PDB entry 8TMQ | electron microscopy, 3.10 A resolution | chains H and A of the 7 polymer chains in the assembly

== Chain H ==
Protein: sAB C18 Heavy Chain
Organism: Homo sapiens
Amino-acid sequence (237 residues; row label = number of the first residue in the row):
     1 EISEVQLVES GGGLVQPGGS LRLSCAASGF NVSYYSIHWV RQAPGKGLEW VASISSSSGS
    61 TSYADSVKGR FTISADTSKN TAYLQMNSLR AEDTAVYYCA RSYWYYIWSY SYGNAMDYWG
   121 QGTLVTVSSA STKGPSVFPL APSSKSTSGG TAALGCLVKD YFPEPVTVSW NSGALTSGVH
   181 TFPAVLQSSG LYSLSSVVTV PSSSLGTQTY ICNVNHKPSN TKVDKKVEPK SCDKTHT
Not modelled in the structure: 1, 130-237
Cystine bridges: Cys25-Cys99

== Chain A ==
Protein: Cobalt/magnesium transport protein CorA
Organism: Thermotoga maritima
Reference sequence: Q9WZ31 (CORA_THEMA); numbering as in UniProt (aligned over 1-351)
Amino-acid sequence (373 residues; numbered -21 to 351; the number before each row is that of its first residue; numbers below 1 keep their minus sign (Met-21 is residue -21)):
   -21 MGSSHHHHHH SSGRENLYFQ GHMEEKRLSA KKGLPPGTLV YTGKYREDFE IEVMNYSIEE
    39 FREFKTTDVE SVLPFRDSST PTWINITGIH RTDVVQRVGE FFGIHPLVLE DILNVHQRPK
    99 VEFFENYVFI VLKMFTYDKN LHELESEQVS LILTKNCVLM FQEKIGDVFD PVRERIRYNR
   159 GIIRKKRADY LLYSLIDALV DDYFVLLEKI DDEIDVLEEE VLERPEKETV QRTHQLKRNL
   219 VELRKTIWPL REVLSSLYRD VPPLIEKETV PYFRDVYDHT IQIADTVETF RDIVSGLLDV
   279 YLSSVSNKTN EVMKVLTIIA TIFMPLTFIA GIYGMNFEYM PELRWKWGYP VVLAVMGVIA
   339 VIMVVYFKKK KWL
Not modelled in the structure: -21 to 16
Construct notes: initiating methionine (-21); expression tag (-20 to 0)
Swiss-Prot annotation at these positions:
  - motif: Gly312 to Asn314 (Probable selectivity filter)
  - site: Asn288 (Essential for ion permeation), Leu294 (Important for closing the ion permeation pathway in the closed state), Thr295 (Threonine that confers selectivity for Co(2+) transport)
  - mutagenesis: Asp89 (D89F/K: Decreases ion transport), Asp253 (D253K: Increases protein stability. Decreases ion transport), Leu280 (L280A: Decreases ion transport), Asn288 (N288L: Abolishes Co(2+) uptake), Met291 (M291A: No effect on ion transport), Leu294 (L294A/V: Increases ion transport by suppression of an obstruction in the transmembrane ion permeation pathway), Thr295 (T295L: Strongly reduces Co(2+) uptake. Abolishes Co(2+) uptake; when associated with L-299; T295M: Strongly reduces Co(2+) uptake ...), Thr299 (T299L: Reduces Co(2+) uptake. Abolishes Co(2+) uptake; when associated with L-295; T299M: No effect on Co(2+) uptake; T299S: Abolishes Co(2+) uptake), Pro303 (P303A/G/I: Increases ion transport by suppression of a kink in the transmembrane ion permeation pathway), Thr305 (T305L: Abolishes Co(2+) uptake), Ile310 (I310A: Increases ion transport), Tyr311 (Y311A: Abolishes pentamerization. Abolishes ion transport; Y311F: No effect on pentamerization. No effect on ion transport), 7 further mutagenesis entries in UniProt

== Interface between chain H and chain A ==
Pairs across the interface (14; chain H residue first):
  Trp108(H) with Asp189(A), hydrogen bond; Thr267(A); Phe268(A); Ile271(A), hydrophobic
  Ser109(H) with Gln260(A), hydrogen bond (backbone-side chain); Asp263(A), hydrogen bond; Thr264(A)
  Tyr110(H) with Phe182(A), hydrophobic; Leu185(A); Glu186(A); Asp189(A); Gln260(A); Thr264(A), hydrogen bond (backbone-side chain)
  Tyr112(H) with Gln260(A)

== In short ==
4 residues of chain H and 10 residues of chain A are in contact; the contacts include 4 hydrogen bonds. Polar
pairs include Trp108(H)-Asp189(A), Ser109(H)-Gln260(A) and Ser109(H)-Asp263(A). UniProt lists 19 mutagenesis
sites on chain A.
Here chain H is sAB C18 Heavy Chain (Homo sapiens) and chain A is Cobalt/magnesium transport protein CorA
(Thermotoga maritima). Entry 8TMQ (Cryo-EM structure of magnesium depleted CorA in complex with
conformation-specific synthetic antibody C18, State MGD-1A) was determined by electron microscopy.
